Entry 8ERK (electron microscopy, 2.50 A resolution); this record covers chain A.

# Chain A
Name: Acheta domesticus segmented densovirus major capsid protein
Organism: unclassified Densovirinae
Chain sequence (318 residues; numbered 49 to 366; the number before each row is that of its first residue):
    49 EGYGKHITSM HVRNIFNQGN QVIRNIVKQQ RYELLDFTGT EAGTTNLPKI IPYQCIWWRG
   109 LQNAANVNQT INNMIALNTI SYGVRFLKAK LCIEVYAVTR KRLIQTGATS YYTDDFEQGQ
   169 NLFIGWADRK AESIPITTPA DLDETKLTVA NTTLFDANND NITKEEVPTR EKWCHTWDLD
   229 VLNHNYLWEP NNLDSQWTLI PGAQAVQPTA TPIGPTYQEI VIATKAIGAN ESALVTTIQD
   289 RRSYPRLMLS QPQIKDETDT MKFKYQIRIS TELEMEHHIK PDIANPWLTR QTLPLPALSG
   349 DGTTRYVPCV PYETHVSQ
Not modelled in the structure: 154-157
What the authors report for this chain:
  - conformationally variable residues (loop rearrangement, order/disorder transition): Ile-152, Tyr-159, Gln-366

# Summary
From the paper: conformational variability at Ile-152, Tyr-159 and Gln-366.
Chain A is Acheta domesticus segmented densovirus major capsid protein (unclassified Densovirinae); the
structure, Acheta domesticus segmented densovirus, high buoyancy (HB) capsid, a mixed population of empty and
immature full ..., was determined by electron microscopy (same publication as 8ER8, 8EU6 and 8EU7).
